PDB entry 9UDF | electron microscopy, 2.93 A resolution | chains E and F of the 6 polymer chains in the assembly

Chain E:
Name: Na(+)-translocating NADH-quinone reductase subunit E
Organism: Vibrio cholerae O395
Notes: EC 7.2.1.1
UniProt: A5F5Y5 (NQRE_VIBC3); residues 1-198 here = UniProt positions 1-198
Sequence (198 residues; numbered 1 to 198; the number before each row is that of its first residue):
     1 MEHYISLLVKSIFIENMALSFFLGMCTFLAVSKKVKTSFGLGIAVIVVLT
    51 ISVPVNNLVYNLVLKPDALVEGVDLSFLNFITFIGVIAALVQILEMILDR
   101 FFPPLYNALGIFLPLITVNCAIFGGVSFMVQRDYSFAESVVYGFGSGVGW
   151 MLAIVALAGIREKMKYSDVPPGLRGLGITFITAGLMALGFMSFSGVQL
Bound ions: 2Fe-2S cluster Fe: Cys26, Cys120 (shared with 2 residues of chain D)
Small-molecule neighbours: 2Fe-2S cluster (FES): Gly24, Met25, Cys26, Val118, Asn119, Cys120

Chain F:
Name: Na(+)-translocating NADH-quinone reductase subunit F
Organism: Vibrio cholerae O395
Notes: EC 7.2.1.1
UniProt: A5F5Y4 (NQRF_VIBC3); numbering as in UniProt (aligned over 1-408)
Sequence (414 residues; row label = number of the first residue in the row):
     1 MSTIIFGVVMFTLIILALVLVILFAKSKLVPTGDITISINGDPEKAIVTQ
    51 PGGKLLTALAGAGVFVSSACGGGGSCGQCRVKIKSGGGDILPTELDHISK
   101 GEAREGERLACQVAVKADMDLELPEEIFGVKKWECTVISNDNKATFIKEL
   151 KLAIPDGESVPFRAGGYIQIEAPAHHVKYADFDVPEKYRGDWDKFNLFRY
   201 ESKVDEPIIRAYSMANYPEEFGIIMLNVRIATPPPNNPNVPPGQMSSYIW
   251 SLKAGDKCTISGPFGEFFAKDTDAEMVFIGGGAGMAPMRSHIFDQLKRLK
   301 SKRKMSYWYGARSKREMFYVEDFDGLAAENDNFVWHCALSDPQPEDNWTG
   351 YTGFIHNVLYENYLKDHEAPEDCEYYMCGPPMMNAAVINMLKNLGVEEEN
   401 ILLDDFGGHHHHHH
Not modelled in the structure: 409-414
Construct notes: expression tag (409-414)
Bound ions: 2Fe-2S cluster Fe: Cys76, Cys79, Cys111
Small-molecule neighbours:
  - FAD (flavin-adenine dinucleotide): Tyr167, Arg210, Ala211, Tyr212, Ser213, Asn227, Val228, Arg229, Ala231, Thr232, Pro233, Pro234, Val240, Pro241, Pro242, Gly243, Gln244, Met245, Ser246, Ala283, Asp404, Asp405, Phe406, Gly407
  - 2Fe-2S cluster (FES): Leu56, Ser67, Ala69, Cys70, Gly71, Gly72, Gly74, Ser75, Cys76, Gly77, Gln78, Cys79, Leu109, Ala110, Cys111

Interface between chain E and chain F:
Residue-residue contacts (17):
  Leu69(E) - Met10(F)  hydrophobic
  Val70(E) - Phe6(F)  hydrophobic
  Val73(E) - Thr3(F)
  Asp74(E) - Thr3(F)
  Leu75(E) - Thr3(F)
  Leu75(E) - Gly7(F)
  Leu78(E) - Gly7(F)
  Ile81(E) - Phe11(F)  hydrophobic
  Gly85(E) - Leu18(F)
  Val86(E) - Leu18(F)
  Ala89(E) - Ile22(F)  hydrophobic
  Met96(E) - Ala25(F)
  Met96(E) - Lys26(F)
  Met96(E) - Leu29(F)  hydrophobic
  Ile97(E) - Leu29(F)  hydrophobic
  Arg100(E) - Leu29(F)
  Asn107(E) - Asp89(F)
Other interface residues (no listed pair), chain E (22 interface residues in all): Val63, Thr82, Gln92, Ile93, Asp99, Phe101, Pro103, Pro104
Other interface residues (no listed pair), chain F (13 interface residues in all): Val21, Lys116

Overview:
22 residues of chain E and 13 residues of chain F are in contact. Ligands of chain E: 2Fe-2S cluster. Ligands
of chain F: 2Fe-2S cluster and flavin-adenine dinucleotide. The 2Fe-2S cluster Fe site is built by Cys26(E)
and Cys120(E).
Here chain E is Na(+)-translocating NADH-quinone reductase subunit E and chain F is Na(+)-translocating
NADH-quinone reductase subunit F, both from Vibrio cholerae O395. Entry 9UDF (Cryo-EM structure of
Na+-translocating NADH-ubiquinone oxidoreductase NqrB-G141A mutant from Vibrio cholerae reduced by NADH, with
bound ...) was determined by electron microscopy (same publication as 9U5G, 9UD3, 9UD4, 9UD5, 9UD6, 9UD8 and 4
further entries).
